8WOQ - chains A and B; structure by electron microscopy, 2.85 A resolution.

# Chain A (and B)
Name: SID1 transmembrane family member 1
From: Homo sapiens
Notes: chain B of this document is another copy of the same molecule, construct and numbering; everything in this record applies to it too
Reference sequence: Q9NXL6 (SIDT1_HUMAN), isoform Q9NXL6-2; residues 1-832 here = UniProt positions 1-832
Sequence (881 residues; each row starts with the number of its first residue):
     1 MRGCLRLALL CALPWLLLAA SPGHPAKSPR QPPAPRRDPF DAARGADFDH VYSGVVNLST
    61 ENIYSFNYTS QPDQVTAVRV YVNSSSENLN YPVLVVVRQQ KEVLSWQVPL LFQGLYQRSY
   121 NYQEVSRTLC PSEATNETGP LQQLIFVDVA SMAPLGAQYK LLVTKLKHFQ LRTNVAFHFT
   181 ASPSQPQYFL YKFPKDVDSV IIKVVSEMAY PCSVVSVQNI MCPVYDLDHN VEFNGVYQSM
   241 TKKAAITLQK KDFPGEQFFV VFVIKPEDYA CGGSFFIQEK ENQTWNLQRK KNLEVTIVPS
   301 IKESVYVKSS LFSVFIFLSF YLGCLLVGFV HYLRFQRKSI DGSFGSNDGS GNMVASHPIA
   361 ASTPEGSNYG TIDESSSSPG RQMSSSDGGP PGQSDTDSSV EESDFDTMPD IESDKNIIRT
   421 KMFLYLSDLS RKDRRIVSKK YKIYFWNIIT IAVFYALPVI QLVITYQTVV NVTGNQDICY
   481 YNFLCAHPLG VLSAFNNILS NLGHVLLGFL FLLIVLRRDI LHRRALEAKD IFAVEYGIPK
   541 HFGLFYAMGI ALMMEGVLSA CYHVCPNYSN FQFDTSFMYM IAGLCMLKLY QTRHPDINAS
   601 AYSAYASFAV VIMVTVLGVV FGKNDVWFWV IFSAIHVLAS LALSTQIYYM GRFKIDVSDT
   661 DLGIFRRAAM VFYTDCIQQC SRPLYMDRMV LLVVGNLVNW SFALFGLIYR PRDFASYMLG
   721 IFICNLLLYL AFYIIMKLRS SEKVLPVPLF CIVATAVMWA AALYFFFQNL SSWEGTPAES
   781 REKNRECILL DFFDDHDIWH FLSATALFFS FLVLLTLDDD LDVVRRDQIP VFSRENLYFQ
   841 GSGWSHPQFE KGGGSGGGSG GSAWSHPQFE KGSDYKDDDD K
Disordered / not traced: 1-34, 283-285, 339-439, 528-538, 651-684, 831-881
Construct notes: expression tag (833-881)
Swiss-Prot annotation at these positions:
  - glycosylation (N-linked (GlcNAc...) asparagine): Asn57, Asn67, Asn83, Asn136, Asn282, Asn471, Asn567
Disulfide bonds: Cys130-Cys222, Cys212-Cys271, Cys479-Cys565, Cys485-Cys787
Covalent attachments: N-acetylglucosamine (NAG) linked to Asn57, Asn67, Asn83, Asn136
Ion coordination: Ca2+: Asn219, Met221, Pro223; Zn2+: His563, His796, His800
Residues lining bound ligands: ceramide (SPL; octanoic acid (2-hydroxy-1-hydroxymethyl-heptadec-3-enyl)-amide): Met548, Ala551, Glu555, Met578, Ile581, Cys585, Ser716, Leu719, Gly720, Ile723, Cys724, Leu726, Leu727, Trp759, Leu763, Phe766, Trp799, Leu807
Reported in the primary citation:
  - binding site for cholesterol: Tyr466, Val469, Ile478, Tyr480, Tyr568, Pro777
  - mutagenesis - E555Q, S803G: increased catalytic activity
  - mutagenesis - S559A, Y562F: unchanged catalytic activity
  - mutagenesis - D574N: decreased catalytic activity

# Chain A / chain B interface
Contacting residue pairs (120; chain A residue first):
  Pro35(A) - Ala42(B)
  Pro35(A) - Arg44(B)
  Pro35(A) - Glu61(B)
  Pro35(A) - Asn62(B)
  Pro35(A) - Ile63(B)
  Arg36(A) - Thr60(B)
  Arg37(A) - Arg37(B)
  Arg37(A) - Asp38(B)  hydrogen bond (side chain-backbone)
  Arg37(A) - Pro39(B)
  Arg37(A) - Ala42(B)
  Arg37(A) - Ser59(B)
  Arg37(A) - Thr60(B)
  Arg37(A) - Glu61(B)  hydrogen bond (backbone-backbone)
  Arg37(A) - Ile63(B)
  Asp38(A) - Arg37(B)  hydrogen bond (backbone-side chain)
  Asp38(A) - Ser59(B)
  Pro39(A) - Arg37(B)
  Pro39(A) - Leu58(B)
  Pro39(A) - Ser59(B)
  Pro39(A) - Thr60(B)
  Ala42(A) - Pro35(B)
  Ala42(A) - Arg36(B)
  Ala42(A) - Arg37(B)
  Arg44(A) - Pro35(B)
  Leu58(A) - Pro39(B)
  Leu58(A) - Phe40(B)  hydrophobic
  Ser59(A) - Arg37(B)
  Ser59(A) - Asp38(B)
  Ser59(A) - Pro39(B)
  Thr60(A) - Arg37(B)
  Thr60(A) - Pro39(B)
  Glu61(A) - Pro35(B)
  Glu61(A) - Arg37(B)  hydrogen bond (backbone-backbone)
  Glu61(A) - Arg98(B)  salt bridge
  Asn62(A) - Pro35(B)
  Ile63(A) - Pro35(B)
  Ile63(A) - Arg37(B)
  Tyr64(A) - Pro35(B)  hydrophobic
  Asn90(A) - Gln100(B)  hydrogen bond (backbone-side chain)
  Asn90(A) - Lys101(B)  hydrogen bond
  Tyr91(A) - Gln100(B)
  Pro92(A) - Gln100(B)
  Leu94(A) - Arg98(B)
  Leu94(A) - Gln99(B)
  Leu94(A) - Val103(B)  hydrophobic
  Val96(A) - Val96(B)  hydrophobic
  Arg98(A) - Glu61(B)  salt bridge
  Arg98(A) - Leu94(B)
  Arg98(A) - Ala150(B)
  Gln99(A) - Leu94(B)
  Gln99(A) - Met152(B)
  Gln100(A) - Asn90(B)  hydrogen bond (side chain-backbone)
  Gln100(A) - Tyr91(B)
  Gln100(A) - Pro92(B)
  Gln100(A) - Met152(B)
  Lys101(A) - Asn90(B)  hydrogen bond
  Lys101(A) - Gln107(B)
  Glu102(A) - Gln107(B)
  Val103(A) - Ser105(B)
  Val103(A) - Trp106(B)
  Ser105(A) - Val103(B)
  Ser105(A) - Ser105(B)  hydrogen bond
  Trp106(A) - Val103(B)
  Gln107(A) - Lys101(B)  hydrogen bond (side chain-backbone)
  Gln113(A) - Met221(B)
  Leu144(A) - Met152(B)
  Phe146(A) - Met152(B)  hydrophobic
  Ala150(A) - Arg98(B)
  Met152(A) - Arg98(B)
  Met152(A) - Gln99(B)
  Met152(A) - Gln100(B)
  Met152(A) - Phe146(B)  hydrophobic
  Asp228(A) - Phe233(B)
  His229(A) - His229(B)
  His229(A) - Asn230(B)
  His229(A) - Phe233(B)
  Asn230(A) - His229(B)
  Phe233(A) - Asp228(B)
  Phe233(A) - His229(B)
  Pro254(A) - Gln117(B)
  Ile443(A) - Gln591(B)
  Trp446(A) - Leu587(B)  hydrophobic
  Asn447(A) - Leu587(B)
  Ile451(A) - Ile451(B)  hydrophobic
  Phe454(A) - Tyr455(B)
  Phe454(A) - Ser576(B)
  Phe454(A) - Tyr579(B)  hydrophobic
  Phe454(A) - Met580(B)  hydrophobic
  Phe454(A) - Phe608(B)  hydrophobic
  Tyr455(A) - Tyr455(B)  hydrophobic
  Tyr455(A) - Pro458(B)
  Leu457(A) - Val619(B)  hydrophobic
  Pro458(A) - Gln572(B)
  Pro458(A) - Phe573(B)  hydrophobic
  Pro458(A) - Ser576(B)
  Gln461(A) - Gln572(B)
  Gln461(A) - Val619(B)
  Leu462(A) - Tyr466(B)
  Leu462(A) - Ser569(B)
  Thr465(A) - Tyr568(B)
  Tyr466(A) - Leu462(B)
  Tyr466(A) - Tyr466(B)  hydrogen bond
  Val469(A) - Tyr568(B)
  Tyr568(A) - Thr465(B)  hydrogen bond (backbone-side chain)
  Ser569(A) - Leu462(B)
  Ser569(A) - Thr465(B)
  Gln572(A) - Pro458(B)
  Gln572(A) - Gln461(B)  hydrogen bond
  Phe573(A) - Pro458(B)  hydrophobic
  Phe573(A) - Phe573(B)  hydrophobic
  Ser576(A) - Phe454(B)
  Ser576(A) - Pro458(B)
  Tyr579(A) - Phe454(B)  hydrophobic
  Met580(A) - Phe454(B)  hydrophobic
  Leu584(A) - Asn447(B)
  Leu587(A) - Trp446(B)  hydrophobic
  Leu587(A) - Asn447(B)
  Gln591(A) - Ile443(B)
  Phe608(A) - Phe454(B)  hydrophobic
  Val619(A) - Gln461(B)
Also at the interface, not in a pair above, chain A (70 interface residues in all): Phe40, Leu89, Leu104, Tyr225, Thr450, Ile612, Thr615
Also at the interface, not in a pair above, chain B (68 interface residues in all): Tyr64, Leu89, Glu102, Leu104, Leu144, Tyr225, Thr450, Leu457, Leu584, Ile612

# Overview
The interface between chain A and chain B involves 70 residues on one side and 68 on the other; the contacts
include 13 hydrogen bonds and 2 salt bridges. Polar contacts include Glu61(A)-Arg98(B), Arg37(A)-Asp38(B) and
Asn90(A)-Gln100(B). The paper reports a binding site for cholesterol at Tyr466(A), Val469(A) and Ile478(A)
among others; E555Q and S803G of chain A increase catalytic activity; 5 substitutions were tested in all.
Both chains are SID1 transmembrane family member 1 (Homo sapiens). Entry 8WOQ (Cryo-EM structure of human
SIDT1 protein with C1 symmetry at neutral pH) was determined by electron microscopy together with 8WOR, 8WOS
and 8WOT from the same study.
